1GUS - chains B and F of the 6 polymer chains in the assembly; structure by X-ray diffraction, 1.80 A resolution.

# Chain B (and F)
Protein: Molybdate binding protein II
Source organism: Clostridium pasteurianum
Notes: chain F of this document is another copy of the same molecule, construct and numbering; everything in this record applies to it too
UniProt: P08854 (MOP2_CLOPA); residue numbers follow UniProt; this construct covers 1-68
Sequence (68 residues; numbered 1 to 68; the number before each row is that of its first residue):
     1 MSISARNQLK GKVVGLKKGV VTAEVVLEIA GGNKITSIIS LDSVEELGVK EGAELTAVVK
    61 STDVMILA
Not modelled in the structure: 1
Ion coordination: Mg2+: Asp-63 (shared with 1 residue of chain A; 1 residue of chain C)

# How chain B and chain F interact
Pairs across the interface (65; chain B residue first):
  Asn-7(B) / Lys-34(F)
  Asn-7(B) / Ile-35(F)
  Asn-7(B) / Thr-36(F)  hydrogen bond (side chain-backbone)
  Leu-9(B) / Asn-33(F)
  Leu-9(B) / Ile-35(F)  hydrophobic
  Leu-27(B) / Ile-66(F)  hydrophobic
  Ala-30(B) / Ala-30(F)
  Ala-30(B) / Asn-33(F)
  Asn-33(B) / Leu-9(F)
  Asn-33(B) / Ile-29(F)
  Asn-33(B) / Ala-30(F)
  Lys-34(B) / Asn-7(F)
  Ile-35(B) / Asn-7(F)
  Ile-35(B) / Leu-9(F)  hydrophobic
  Ile-35(B) / Val-64(F)  hydrophobic
  Thr-36(B) / Arg-6(F)
  Thr-36(B) / Asn-7(F)  hydrogen bond (backbone-side chain)
  Thr-36(B) / Ser-61(F)  hydrogen bond (backbone-side chain)
  Thr-36(B) / Val-64(F)
  Ser-37(B) / Ser-61(F)
  Ser-37(B) / Val-64(F)  hydrogen bond (side chain-backbone)
  Ser-37(B) / Ile-66(F)
  Ile-38(B) / Ser-61(F)  hydrogen bond (backbone-backbone)
  Ile-38(B) / Thr-62(F)
  Ile-39(B) / Val-64(F)
  Leu-47(B) / Ile-66(F)
  Leu-55(B) / Ile-66(F)  hydrophobic
  Leu-55(B) / Leu-67(F)
  Leu-55(B) / Ala-68(F)  hydrophobic
  Thr-56(B) / Met-65(F)
  Thr-56(B) / Ile-66(F)
  Thr-56(B) / Leu-67(F)  hydrogen bond (backbone-backbone)
  Ala-57(B) / Val-64(F)  hydrophobic
  Ala-57(B) / Met-65(F)
  Val-58(B) / Asp-63(F)
  Val-58(B) / Val-64(F)
  Val-58(B) / Met-65(F)  hydrogen bond (backbone-backbone)
  Val-58(B) / Leu-67(F)  hydrophobic
  Val-59(B) / Val-59(F)  hydrophobic
  Ser-61(B) / Thr-36(F)  hydrogen bond (side chain-backbone)
  Ser-61(B) / Ser-37(F)
  Ser-61(B) / Ile-38(F)  hydrogen bond (backbone-backbone)
  Thr-62(B) / Ile-38(F)
  Asp-63(B) / Val-58(F)
  Asp-63(B) / Asp-63(F)
  Val-64(B) / Ile-35(F)  hydrophobic
  Val-64(B) / Thr-36(F)
  Val-64(B) / Ser-37(F)  hydrogen bond (backbone-side chain)
  Val-64(B) / Ile-39(F)
  Val-64(B) / Ala-57(F)  hydrophobic
  Val-64(B) / Val-58(F)
  Met-65(B) / Thr-56(F)
  Met-65(B) / Ala-57(F)
  Met-65(B) / Val-58(F)  hydrogen bond (backbone-backbone)
  Met-65(B) / Lys-60(F)
  Ile-66(B) / Ser-37(F)
  Ile-66(B) / Ile-39(F)  hydrophobic
  Ile-66(B) / Leu-47(F)
  Ile-66(B) / Leu-55(F)  hydrophobic
  Ile-66(B) / Thr-56(F)
  Leu-67(B) / Leu-55(F)
  Leu-67(B) / Thr-56(F)  hydrogen bond (backbone-backbone)
  Leu-67(B) / Val-58(F)  hydrophobic
  Ala-68(B) / Leu-47(F)  hydrophobic
  Ala-68(B) / Leu-55(F)  hydrophobic
Also at the interface, not in a pair above, chain B (32 interface residues in all): Arg-6, Gln-8, Glu-24, Ile-29, Gly-31, Val-49, Lys-60
Also at the interface, not in a pair above, chain F (31 interface residues in all): Lys-10, Glu-24, Leu-27, Gly-31

# Overview
The interface between chain B and chain F involves 32 residues on one side and 31 on the other; the contacts
include 12 hydrogen bonds. Polar pairs include Asn-7(B)/Thr-36(F), Thr-36(B)/Ser-61(F) and
Ser-37(B)/Val-64(F).
Chain B and chain F are both Molybdate binding protein II (Clostridium pasteurianum); the structure, MopII
from Clostridium pasteurianum (apo1), was determined by X-ray diffraction (same publication as 1GUG, 1GUN,
1GUO and 1GUT).
